PDB entry 6T39 | X-ray diffraction, 1.60 A resolution | chain A

== Chain A ==
Molecule: Green fluorescent protein
From: Aequorea victoria
Reference sequence: P42212 (GFP_AEQVI); aligned to UniProt positions 1-237 over residues 1-239 (the alignment contains insertions or deletions, so no single offset holds)
Amino-acid sequence (250 residues; row label = number of the first residue in the row; note: 2 numbers in that range are skipped by the numbering (no residue carries them; nothing is unmodelled there); numbers below 1 keep their minus sign (Met-12 is residue -12)):
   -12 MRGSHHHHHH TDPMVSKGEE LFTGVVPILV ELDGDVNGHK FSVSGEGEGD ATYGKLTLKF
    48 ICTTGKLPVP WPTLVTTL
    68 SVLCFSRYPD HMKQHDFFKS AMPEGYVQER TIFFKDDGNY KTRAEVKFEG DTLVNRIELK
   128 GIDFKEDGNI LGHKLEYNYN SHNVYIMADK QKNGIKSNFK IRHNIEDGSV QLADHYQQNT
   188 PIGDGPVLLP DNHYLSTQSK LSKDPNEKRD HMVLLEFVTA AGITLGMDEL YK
Unresolved in the structure: -12 to -6, 234-239
Sequence notes: initiating methionine (-12); expression tag (-11 to 0); insertion (2); conflict Leu65 (Phe64 in P42212), Leu70 (Gln69 in P42212), Ser164 (Val163 in P42212), Lys207 (Ala206 in P42212), Leu232 (His231 in P42212); chromophore (68, 68, 68)
Modified / non-standard residues: Ser68 (chromophore; PIA)
Glycans and other covalent adducts: covalent link Leu65-Ser68
Reported in the primary citation:
  - contacts within the chain: Tyr146-His149 (hydrogen bond)
  - conformationally variable residues: His149 (from molecular simulation)

== Summary ==
From the paper: conformational variability at His149; contacts within the chain involving His149 and Tyr146.
Chain A is Green fluorescent protein (Aequorea victoria); the structure, Crystal structure of rsEGFP2 in its
off-state, was determined by X-ray diffraction, deposited together with 6T3A.
